Entry 8OMC (X-ray diffraction, 1.50 A resolution); this record covers chains A and B.

[Chain A (and B)]
Molecule: Deferrochelatase
Source organism: Streptomyces lividans 1326
Notes: chain B of this document is another copy of the same molecule, construct and numbering; everything in this record applies to it too
Reference sequence: A0A7U9DT46 (A0A7U9DT46_STRLI); residues 1-417 here = UniProt positions 1-417
Sequence (417 residues; each row starts with the number of its first residue):
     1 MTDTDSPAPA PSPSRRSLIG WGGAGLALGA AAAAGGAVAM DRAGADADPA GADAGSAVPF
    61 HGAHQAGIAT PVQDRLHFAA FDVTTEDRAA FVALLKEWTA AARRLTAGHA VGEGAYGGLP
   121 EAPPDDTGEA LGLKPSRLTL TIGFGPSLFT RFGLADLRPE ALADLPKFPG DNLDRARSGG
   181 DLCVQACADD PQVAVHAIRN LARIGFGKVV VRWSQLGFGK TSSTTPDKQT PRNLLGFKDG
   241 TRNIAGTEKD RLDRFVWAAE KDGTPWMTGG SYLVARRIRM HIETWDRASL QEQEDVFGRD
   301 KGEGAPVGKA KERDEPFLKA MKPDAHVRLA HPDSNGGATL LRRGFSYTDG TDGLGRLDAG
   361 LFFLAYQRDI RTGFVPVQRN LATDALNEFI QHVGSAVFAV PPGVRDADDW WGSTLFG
Not modelled in the structure: 1-54 (chain B: 1-55)
Differences from the reference sequence: engineered mutation F345 (Tyr in A0A7U9DT46), Y347 (Phe in A0A7U9DT46), F389 (Tyr in A0A7U9DT46)
From the paper describing this entry:
  - contacts within the chain: Y347-D358

[How chain A and chain B interact]
Pairs across the interface (92; chain A residue first):
  G55(A) - T224(B)
  R75(A) - P191(B)
  Y116(A) - G302(B)
  G117(A) - L290(B)
  P120(A) - S289(B)
  P120(A) - L290(B)
  P120(A) - Q291(B)  hydrogen bond (backbone-backbone)
  E121(A) - S289(B)
  A122(A) - S289(B)
  A122(A) - L290(B)  hydrogen bond (backbone-backbone)
  P123(A) - D286(B)
  P123(A) - R287(B)
  P123(A) - A288(B)
  P123(A) - S289(B)
  P124(A) - A288(B)
  P124(A) - L290(B)
  T127(A) - L235(B)
  T127(A) - G236(B)
  T127(A) - D286(B)
  T127(A) - K301(B)  hydrogen bond (backbone-side chain)
  G128(A) - R232(B)
  G128(A) - G236(B)
  E129(A) - N233(B)
  E129(A) - L234(B)
  E129(A) - G236(B)
  L131(A) - R232(B)
  G132(A) - Q229(B)  hydrogen bond (backbone-side chain)
  L133(A) - T225(B)
  K134(A) - T224(B)
  S136(A) - T224(B)
  D190(A) - T221(B)  hydrogen bond
  P191(A) - R75(B)
  P191(A) - F218(B)
  P191(A) - T221(B)
  Q192(A) - F218(B)
  Q192(A) - G219(B)
  Q192(A) - R232(B)  hydrogen bond (side chain-backbone)
  V195(A) - T348(B)
  R199(A) - L234(B)  hydrogen bond (side chain-backbone)
  R199(A) - I282(B)
  R199(A) - D286(B)  salt bridge
  R203(A) - D286(B)  hydrogen bond (side chain-backbone)
  V211(A) - T351(B)
  V211(A) - G355(B)
  W213(A) - T351(B)
  S214(A) - G350(B)
  S214(A) - T351(B)  hydrogen bond
  L216(A) - T348(B)
  F218(A) - P191(B)
  F218(A) - Q192(B)
  Q229(A) - G132(B)
  R232(A) - G128(B)
  R232(A) - L131(B)
  R232(A) - Q192(B)  hydrogen bond (backbone-side chain)
  N233(A) - E129(B)
  L234(A) - E129(B)
  L234(A) - R199(B)  hydrogen bond (backbone-side chain)
  L235(A) - T127(B)
  G236(A) - T127(B)
  G236(A) - G128(B)
  G236(A) - E129(B)
  I282(A) - R199(B)
  E283(A) - F206(B)
  D286(A) - P123(B)
  D286(A) - T127(B)
  D286(A) - R199(B)  salt bridge
  D286(A) - R203(B)  hydrogen bond (backbone-side chain)
  R287(A) - P123(B)
  A288(A) - P123(B)
  A288(A) - P124(B)
  S289(A) - P120(B)
  S289(A) - E121(B)
  S289(A) - A122(B)
  S289(A) - P123(B)
  L290(A) - G117(B)
  L290(A) - P120(B)  hydrogen bond (backbone-backbone)
  L290(A) - A122(B)  hydrogen bond (backbone-backbone)
  L290(A) - P124(B)
  Q291(A) - P120(B)  hydrogen bond (backbone-backbone)
  K301(A) - A115(B)
  K301(A) - T127(B)  hydrogen bond (side chain-backbone)
  G302(A) - Y116(B)
  G350(A) - S214(B)
  T351(A) - V211(B)
  T351(A) - R212(B)  hydrogen bond (side chain-backbone)
  T351(A) - W213(B)
  T351(A) - S214(B)
  G355(A) - V210(B)
  G355(A) - V211(B)  hydrogen bond (backbone-backbone)
  R356(A) - F206(B)
  L357(A) - R199(B)
  L357(A) - S214(B)
Interface residues without a listed pair, chain A (59 interface residues in all): H77, A115, G118, L119, D189, G219, W285, Q293, T348, D349
Interface residues without a listed pair, chain B (61 interface residues in all): H77, G118, L119, L133, D190, V195, I198, L216, W285, Q293, S346, D349, L357

[Overview]
59 residues of chain A and 61 residues of chain B are in contact, with 18 hydrogen bonds and 2 salt bridges.
Among the polar pairs are R199(A)-D286(B), T127(A)-K301(B) and G132(A)-Q229(B). The paper reports contacts
within the chain involving Y347(A) and D358(A).
Both chains are Deferrochelatase (Streptomyces lividans 1326). Entry 8OMC (Y345F/F347Y/Y389F Variant of Dye
Type Peroxidase Aa (DtpAa) from Streptomyces lividans) was determined by X-ray diffraction together with 8OLH
and 8OLP from the same study.
